Entry 5FPK (X-ray diffraction, 1.34 A resolution); this record covers chains A and C.

== Chain A ==
Protein: DNA repair and recombination protein rada
Source organism: Pyrococcus furiosus
Notes: fragment: atpase
Reference sequence: O74036 (RADA_PYRFU); residue numbers follow UniProt; this construct covers 108-290, 303-349
Chain sequence (231 residues; row label = number of the first residue in the row; note: 12 numbers in that range are skipped by the numbering (no residue carries them; nothing is unmodelled there)):
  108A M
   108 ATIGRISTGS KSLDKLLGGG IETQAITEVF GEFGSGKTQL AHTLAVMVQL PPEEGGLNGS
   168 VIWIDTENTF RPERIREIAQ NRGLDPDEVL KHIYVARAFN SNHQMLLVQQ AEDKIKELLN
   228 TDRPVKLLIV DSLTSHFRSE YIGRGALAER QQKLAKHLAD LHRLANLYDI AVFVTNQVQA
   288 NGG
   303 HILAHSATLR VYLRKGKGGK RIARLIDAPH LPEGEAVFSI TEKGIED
Disordered / not traced: 108A, 288-290
Sequence notes: engineered mutation Asn-288 (Arg in O74036)
Curated features (UniProtKB/Swiss-Prot):
  - binding site (ATP): Gly-138 to Thr-145

== Chain C ==
Protein: Fhtg peptide
Chain sequence (6 residues; each row starts with the number of its first residue; numbering starts at 0):
     0 XFATAX
Modified / non-standard residues: ACE (acetyl group) at position 0; NH2 (amino group) at position 5
Sequence notes: acetylation (0); amidation (5)

== How chain A and chain C interact ==
Residue-residue contacts - 23 pairs, chain A then chain C:
  Ile-169(A) / Phe-1(C)  hydrophobic
  Trp-170(A) / Phe-1(C)
  Ile-171(A) / Phe-1(C)  hydrophobic
  Phe-177(A) / Ala-4(C)  hydrophobic
  Leu-197(A) / Thr-3(C)
  Leu-197(A) / Ala-4(C)  hydrogen bond (backbone-backbone)
  Leu-197(A) / NH2_5(C)  hydrogen bond (backbone-backbone)
  Lys-198(A) / Thr-3(C)  hydrogen bond (backbone-side chain)
  Lys-198(A) / NH2_5(C)
  Ile-200(A) / Ala-2(C)
  Ile-200(A) / Thr-3(C)
  Ile-200(A) / Ala-4(C)  hydrogen bond (backbone-backbone)
  Tyr-201(A) / Phe-1(C)
  Tyr-201(A) / Ala-2(C)
  Tyr-201(A) / Thr-3(C)
  Val-202(A) / Phe-1(C)
  Val-202(A) / Ala-2(C)  hydrogen bond (backbone-backbone)
  Ala-203(A) / ACE_0(C)
  Ala-203(A) / Phe-1(C)  hydrophobic
  Leu-214(A) / Phe-1(C)
  Gln-217(A) / ACE_0(C)
  Gln-217(A) / Phe-1(C)
  Ala-218(A) / Phe-1(C)

== Summary ==
The interface between chain A and chain C involves 13 residues on one side and 6 on the other, with 5 hydrogen
bonds. Polar contacts include Lys-198(A)/Thr-3(C), Leu-197(A)/Ala-4(C) and Leu-197(A)/NH2_5(C). From UniProt:
8 ATP-binding residues on chain A.
Chain A is DNA repair and recombination protein rada (Pyrococcus furiosus) and chain C is Fhtg peptide; the
structure, Monomeric rada in complex with fata tetrapeptide, was determined by X-ray diffraction, deposited
together with 5FOT, 5FOW and 5FOX.
